Entry 3WCR (X-ray diffraction, 2.45 A resolution); this record covers chains A and B.

[Chain A (and B)]
Name: Erythroagglutinin
From: Phaseolus vulgaris
Notes: chain B of this document is another copy of the same molecule, construct and numbering; everything in this record applies to it too
UniProtKB: V5YN37 (V5YN37_PHAVU); residue numbers follow UniProt; this construct covers 22-275
Sequence (254 residues; row label = number of the first residue in the row):
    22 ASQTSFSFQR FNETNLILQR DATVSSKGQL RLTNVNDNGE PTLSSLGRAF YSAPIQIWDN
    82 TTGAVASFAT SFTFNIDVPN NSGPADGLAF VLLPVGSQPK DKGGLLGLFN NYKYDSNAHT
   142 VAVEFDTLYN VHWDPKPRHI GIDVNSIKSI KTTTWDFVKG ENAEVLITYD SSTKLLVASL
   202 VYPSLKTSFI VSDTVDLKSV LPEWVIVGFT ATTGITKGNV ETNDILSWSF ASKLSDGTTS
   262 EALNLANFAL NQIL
Unresolved in the structure: 151-156, 257-275 (chain B: 151-156, 257-264, 271-275)
Glycans and other covalent adducts: N-acetylglucosamine (NAG) linked to Asn33

[How chain A and chain B interact]
Contacting residue pairs - 41 pairs, chain A then chain B:
  Ser26(A) - Asn268(B)  hydrogen bond
  Ala90(A) - Ala267(B)
  Thr91(A) - Ala267(B)
  Ser92(A) - Ala267(B)
  Lys172(A) - Lys207(B)  hydrogen bond (side chain-backbone)
  Leu187(A) - Leu187(B)  hydrophobic
  Asp191(A) - Glu185(B)
  Thr194(A) - Glu185(B)
  Thr194(A) - Pro204(B)
  Leu196(A) - Val202(B)  hydrophobic
  Leu196(A) - Pro204(B)  hydrophobic
  Val198(A) - Val202(B)  hydrophobic
  Ser200(A) - Ile211(B)
  Val202(A) - Leu196(B)  hydrophobic
  Val202(A) - Val198(B)  hydrophobic
  Pro204(A) - Thr194(B)
  Pro204(A) - Leu196(B)  hydrophobic
  Lys207(A) - Lys172(B)  hydrogen bond (backbone-side chain)
  Lys207(A) - Leu196(B)
  Lys207(A) - Ser213(B)  hydrogen bond (backbone-side chain)
  Lys207(A) - Asp214(B)
  Lys207(A) - Thr215(B)  hydrogen bond
  Thr208(A) - Ser213(B)  hydrogen bond (backbone-side chain)
  Ser209(A) - Ile211(B)
  Ser209(A) - Val212(B)
  Ser209(A) - Ser213(B)  hydrogen bond
  Phe210(A) - Ile211(B)
  Ile211(A) - Ser200(B)
  Ile211(A) - Ser209(B)
  Ile211(A) - Phe210(B)
  Ile211(A) - Ile211(B)  hydrophobic
  Val212(A) - Ser209(B)
  Ser213(A) - Lys207(B)  hydrogen bond (side chain-backbone)
  Ser213(A) - Thr208(B)
  Ser213(A) - Ser209(B)  hydrogen bond
  Asp214(A) - Lys207(B)
  Thr215(A) - Lys207(B)
  Ser250(A) - Asn265(B)
  Ser250(A) - Ala267(B)
  Ala252(A) - Ala267(B)
  Ala252(A) - Asn268(B)
Also at the interface, not in a pair above, chain A (30 interface residues in all): Ser28, Glu185, Thr189, Leu201, Tyr203, Phe251
Also at the interface, not in a pair above, chain B (25 interface residues in all): Asp191, Leu201, Leu266, Ala270

[In short]
30 residues of chain A face 25 of chain B across their interface, with 9 hydrogen bonds. Among the polar pairs
are Ser26(A)-Asn268(B), Lys172(A)-Lys207(B) and Lys207(A)-Ser213(B). Covalently linked N-acetylglucosamine: at
Asn33(A).
Chain A and chain B are both Erythroagglutinin (Phaseolus vulgaris); the structure, Crystal structure of plant
lectin (ligand-free form), was determined by X-ray diffraction (same publication as 3WCS and 3WOG).
